PDB entry 8YMO | electron microscopy, 2.70 A resolution | chains A and C

[Chain A (and C)]
Name: Protein OSCA1
Source organism: Arabidopsis thaliana
Notes: chain C of this document is another copy of the same molecule, construct and numbering; everything in this record applies to it too
Reference sequence: Q9XEA1 (CSCL5_ARATH); numbering as in UniProt (aligned over 1-772)
Chain sequence (772 residues; numbered 1 to 772; the number before each row is that of its first residue):
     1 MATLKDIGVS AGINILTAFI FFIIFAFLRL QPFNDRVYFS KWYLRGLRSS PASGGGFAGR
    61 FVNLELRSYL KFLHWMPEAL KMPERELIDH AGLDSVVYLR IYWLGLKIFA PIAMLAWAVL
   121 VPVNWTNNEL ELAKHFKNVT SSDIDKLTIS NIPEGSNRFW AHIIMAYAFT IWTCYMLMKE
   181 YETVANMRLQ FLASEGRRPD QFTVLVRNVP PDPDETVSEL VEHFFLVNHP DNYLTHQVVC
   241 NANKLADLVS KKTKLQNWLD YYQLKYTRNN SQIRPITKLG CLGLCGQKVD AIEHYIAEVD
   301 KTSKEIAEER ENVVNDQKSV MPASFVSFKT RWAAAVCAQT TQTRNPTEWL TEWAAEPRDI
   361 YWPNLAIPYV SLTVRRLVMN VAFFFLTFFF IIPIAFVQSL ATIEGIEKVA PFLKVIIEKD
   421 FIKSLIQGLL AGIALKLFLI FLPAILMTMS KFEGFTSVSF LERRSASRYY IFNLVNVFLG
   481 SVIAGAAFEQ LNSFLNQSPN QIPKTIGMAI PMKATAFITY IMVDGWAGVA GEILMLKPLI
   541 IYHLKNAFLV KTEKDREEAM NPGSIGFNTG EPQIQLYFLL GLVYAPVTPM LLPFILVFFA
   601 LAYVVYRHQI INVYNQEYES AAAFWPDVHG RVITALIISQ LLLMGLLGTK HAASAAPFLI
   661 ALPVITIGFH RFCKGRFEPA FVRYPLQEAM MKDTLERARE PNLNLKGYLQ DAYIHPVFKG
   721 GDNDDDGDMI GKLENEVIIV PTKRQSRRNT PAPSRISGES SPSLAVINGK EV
Not modelled in the structure: 1, 125-158, 409-426, 718-772
Differences from the reference sequence: engineered mutation A516 (Phe in Q9XEA1)
UniProt features mapped onto this chain:
  - region (Cytoplasmic region required for homodimerization): Q339 to R344, L686 to E688
  - glycosylation: N138 (N-linked (GlcNAc) asparagine)
  - mutagenesis: G59 (G59R: In osca1-1; defect in the perception of hyperosmolarity; when associated with D-507), N124 (N124Q: No effect on the molecular weight of OSCA1 when overexpressed in a heterologous system), N138 (N138Q: Decreases the molecular weight of OSCA1 when overexpressed in a heterologous system), Q339 (Q339A: Slightly prevents the formation of homodimer), T340 (T340A: Prevents the formation of homodimer), G507 (G507D: In osca1-1; defect in the perception of hyperosmolarity; when associated with R-59), E688 (E688A: Prevents the formation of homodimer)
From the paper describing this entry:
  - mutagenesis - F516A: decreased expression

[How chain A and chain C interact]
Contacting residue pairs - 67 pairs, chain A then chain C:
  L189(A) with R344(C)
  F224(A) with Q687(C)
  V227(A) with M690(C)
  N228(A) with W332(C), hydrogen bond (backbone-side chain); L686(C); Q687(C); M690(C)
  H229(A) with W332(C); L686(C)
  W332(A) with N228(C), hydrogen bond (side chain-backbone); H229(C)
  V336(A) with V336(C), hydrophobic
  Q339(A) with Q339(C); T340(C), hydrogen bond; T341(C); R683(C), hydrogen bond (backbone-side chain)
  T340(A) with Q339(C), hydrogen bond; R683(C); L686(C)
  T341(A) with Q339(C); R683(C); Y684(C); P685(C); L686(C), hydrogen bond (backbone-backbone)
  Q342(A) with P685(C); L686(C), hydrogen bond (backbone-backbone); Q687(C), hydrogen bond (backbone-backbone)
  T343(A) with P685(C); Q687(C)
  R344(A) with L189(C); P685(C); E688(C)
  N345(A) with R676(C)
  P346(A) with G675(C); R676(C); P679(C), hydrophobic
  T347(A) with R676(C)
  N500(A) with G648(C); H651(C), hydrogen bond
  G648(A) with N500(C)
  H651(A) with N500(C), hydrogen bond
  G675(A) with P346(C)
  R676(A) with N345(C); P346(C); T347(C)
  P679(A) with P346(C), hydrophobic
  R683(A) with Q339(C), hydrogen bond (side chain-backbone); T340(C); T341(C); R683(C)
  Y684(A) with T341(C)
  P685(A) with T341(C); Q342(C); T343(C); R344(C)
  L686(A) with N228(C); H229(C); T340(C); T341(C), hydrogen bond (backbone-backbone); Q342(C), hydrogen bond (backbone-backbone)
  Q687(A) with F224(C); N228(C); Q342(C), hydrogen bond (backbone-backbone); T343(C)
  E688(A) with R344(C)
  M690(A) with V227(C); N228(C)
Also at the interface, not in a pair above, chain A (32 interface residues in all): P230, D231, A335
Also at the interface, not in a pair above, chain C (32 interface residues in all): P230, D231, A335

[Overview]
Chain A and chain C each contribute 32 residues to their interface, with 14 hydrogen bonds. Polar pairs
include N228(A)-W332(C), Q339(A)-T340(C) and Q339(A)-R683(C). From UniProt: 7 mutagenesis sites on chain A.
From the paper: F516A of chain A reduces expression.
Chain A and chain C are both Protein OSCA1 (Arabidopsis thaliana); the structure, OSCA1.1-F516A pre-open 1,
was determined by electron microscopy together with 8YMM, 8YMN, 8YMP and 8YMQ from the same study.
